6CQJ - chains B and C of the 3 polymer chains in the assembly; structure by X-ray diffraction, 2.75 A resolution.

# Chain B
Molecule: HLA class II histocompatibility antigen, DRB1-1 beta chain
From: Homo sapiens
Reference sequence: P04229 (2B11_HUMAN); residues 2-190 here correspond to UniProt positions 31-219 (UniProt number = residue number + 29)
Chain sequence (189 residues; each row starts with the number of its first residue):
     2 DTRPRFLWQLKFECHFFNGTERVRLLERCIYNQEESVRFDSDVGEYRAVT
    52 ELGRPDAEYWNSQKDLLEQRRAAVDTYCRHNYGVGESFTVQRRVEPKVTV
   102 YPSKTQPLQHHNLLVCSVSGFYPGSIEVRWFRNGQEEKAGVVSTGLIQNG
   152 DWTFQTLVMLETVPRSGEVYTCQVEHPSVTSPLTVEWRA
Disordered / not traced: 106-112
Disulfide bonds: Cys15-Cys79, Cys117-Cys173
What the authors report for this chain:
  - conformationally variable residues (helix shift): Ser63 to Ala73

# Chain C
Molecule: Peptide from Capsid protein p24
Reference sequence: P04591 (GAG_HV1H2); residues 299-311 here = UniProt positions 299-311
Chain sequence (13 residues; numbered 299 to 311; the number before each row is that of its first residue):
   299 RFYKTLRAEQASQ

# Interface between chain B and chain C
Residue-residue contacts - 28 pairs, chain B then chain C:
  Leu11(B) - Ala306(C)  hydrophobic
  Phe13(B) - Leu304(C)  hydrophobic
  Pro56(B) - Ser310(C)
  Asp57(B) - Ala309(C)
  Asp57(B) - Ser310(C)  hydrogen bond (side chain-backbone)
  Tyr60(B) - Gln308(C)
  Tyr60(B) - Ser310(C)
  Trp61(B) - Glu307(C)
  Trp61(B) - Gln308(C)  hydrogen bond (side chain-backbone)
  Trp61(B) - Ala309(C)  hydrophobic
  Leu67(B) - Glu307(C)
  Gln70(B) - Leu304(C)
  Arg71(B) - Arg305(C)  hydrogen bond (side chain-backbone)
  Arg71(B) - Glu307(C)  salt bridge
  Thr77(B) - Lys302(C)  hydrogen bond (backbone-side chain)
  Tyr78(B) - Lys302(C)
  Tyr78(B) - Leu304(C)  hydrophobic
  His81(B) - Arg299(C)  hydrogen bond (backbone-side chain)
  His81(B) - Phe300(C)  hydrogen bond (side chain-backbone)
  His81(B) - Lys302(C)
  Asn82(B) - Tyr301(C)
  Asn82(B) - Lys302(C)  hydrogen bond (side chain-backbone)
  Gly84(B) - Arg299(C)
  Val85(B) - Arg299(C)
  Val85(B) - Phe300(C)
  Val85(B) - Tyr301(C)  hydrophobic
  Gly86(B) - Tyr301(C)
  Phe89(B) - Tyr301(C)
Interface residues without a listed pair, chain B (20 interface residues in all): Leu26, Ala74, Thr90
Interface residues without a listed pair, chain C (12 interface residues in all): Thr303

# In short
20 residues of chain B face 12 of chain C across their interface; the contacts include 7 hydrogen bonds and 1
salt bridge. Polar pairs include Arg71(B)-Glu307(C), Asp57(B)-Ser310(C) and Trp61(B)-Gln308(C). From the
paper: conformational variability at Ser63(B).
Here chain B is HLA class II histocompatibility antigen, DRB1-1 beta chain (Homo sapiens) and chain C is
Peptide from Capsid protein p24. Entry 6CQJ (Crystal structure of DR1 presenting the RQ13 peptide) was
determined by X-ray diffraction together with 6CPH, 6CPL, 6CPN, 6CPO, 6CQL, 6CQN, 6CQQ and 6CQR from the same
study.
